Entry 5CFJ (X-ray diffraction, 1.25 A resolution); this record covers chain A.

== Chain A ==
Protein: BIS(5'-nucleosyl)-tetraphosphatase (Diadenosine tetraphosphatase), putative
Source organism: Plasmodium falciparum (isolate 3D7)
Notes: EC 3.6.1.17
UniProtKB: C0H4F3 (C0H4F3_PLAF7); residues 1-152 here = UniProt positions 1-152
Amino-acid sequence (152 residues; each row starts with the number of its first residue):
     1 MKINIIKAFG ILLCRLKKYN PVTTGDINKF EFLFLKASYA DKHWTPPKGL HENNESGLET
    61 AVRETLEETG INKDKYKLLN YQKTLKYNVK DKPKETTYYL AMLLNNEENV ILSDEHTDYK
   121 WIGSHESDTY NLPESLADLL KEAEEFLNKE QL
Not modelled in the structure: 1-3, 22-27, 150-152
Reported in the primary citation:
  - binding site for sulfate ion: Arg15, Lys36, His43, Trp44, Lys48, Tyr87, Lys94
  - conformationally variable residues (side-chain flip): His43, Tyr87
  - contacts within the chain: His51-Ser56 (water-mediated contact)
  - specificity-determining residues: Pro133, Ser135 (proposed by the authors, not directly observed)

== In short ==
From the paper: a binding site for sulfate ion at Arg15, Lys36 and His43 among others; specificity
determinants Pro133 and Ser135.
Chain A is BIS(5'-nucleosyl)-tetraphosphatase (Diadenosine tetraphosphatase), putative (Plasmodium falciparum
(isolate 3D7)); the structure, Structural and functional attributes of malaria parasite Ap4A hydrolase, was
determined by X-ray diffraction, deposited together with 5CFI.
